Entry 3GN9 (X-ray diffraction, 1.86 A resolution); this record covers chain A.

Chain A:
Molecule: Type II secretory pathway, pseudopilin EpsG
Organism: Vibrio vulnificus
UniProtKB: Q8DDT3 (Q8DDT3_VIBVU); residues 26-137 here correspond to UniProt positions 36-147 (UniProt number = residue number + 10)
Sequence (115 residues; each row starts with the number of its first residue):
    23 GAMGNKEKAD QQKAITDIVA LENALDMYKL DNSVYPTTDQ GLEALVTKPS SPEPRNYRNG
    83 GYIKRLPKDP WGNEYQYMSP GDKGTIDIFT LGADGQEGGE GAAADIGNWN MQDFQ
Unresolved in the structure: 23-25
Sequence notes: expression tag (23-25)
Ion coordination: Ca2+: Leu113, Asp116, Gln118, Gly120, Ala125, Asp127
Ligand contacts: D-malate (MLT): Lys35, Arg87, Pro89, Lys90, Asp91, Pro92, Gly94
What the authors report for this chain:
  - Ca2+ coordination: Asp116

Overview:
Bound to chain A: D-malate. Leu113, Asp116, Gln118, Gly120, Ala125 and Asp127 form the Ca2+ site. From the
paper: Ca2+ coordination by Asp116.
Chain A is Type II secretory pathway, pseudopilin EpsG (Vibrio vulnificus); the structure, Crystal structure
of the major pseudopilin from the type 2 secretion system of Vibrio vulnificus, was determined by X-ray
diffraction together with 3FU1 and 3G20 from the same study.
